3WBR - chains A and B; structure by X-ray diffraction, 2.20 A resolution.

== Chain A (and B) ==
Name: C-type lectin domain family 4 member C
Organism: Homo sapiens
Notes: chain B of this document is another copy of the same molecule, construct and numbering; everything in this record applies to it too
Reference sequence: Q8WTT0 (CLC4C_HUMAN); numbering as in UniProt (aligned over 83-210)
Amino-acid sequence (130 residues; row label = number of the first residue in the row):
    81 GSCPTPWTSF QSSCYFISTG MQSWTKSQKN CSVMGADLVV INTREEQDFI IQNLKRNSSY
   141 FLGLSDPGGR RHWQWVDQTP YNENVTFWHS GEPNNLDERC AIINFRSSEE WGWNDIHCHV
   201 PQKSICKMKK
Not modelled in the structure: 81, 188
Sequence notes: expression tag (81-82)
Disulfides: C83-C94, C111-C206, C180-C198
Curated features (UniProtKB/Swiss-Prot):
  - binding site (a carbohydrate): S139, E178, N184 to R186, N194, D195, Q202
  - binding site (Ca(2+)): E172, N174, E178, N194, D195
  - glycosylation (N-linked (GlcNAc...) asparagine): N110, N137, N164
  - mutagenesis: S139 (S139A: Significantly impairs carbohydrate binding for the trisaccharide Gal(beta1-3/4)GlcNAc(beta1-2)Man), N184 (N184A: Abolishes carbohydrate binding for the trisaccharide Gal(beta1-3/4)GlcNAc(beta1-2)Man), R186 (R186A: Significantly impairs carbohydrate binding for the trisaccharide Gal(beta1-3/4)GlcNAc(beta1-2)Man), V200 (V200A: Significantly impairs carbohydrate binding for the trisaccharide Gal(beta1-3/4)GlcNAc(beta1-2)Man), Q202 (Q202A: Significantly impairs carbohydrate binding for the trisaccharide Gal(beta1-3/4)GlcNAc(beta1-2)Man)

== How chain A and chain B interact ==
Pairs across the interface - 117 pairs, chain A then chain B:
  W104(A) - V156(B)  hydrophobic
  Q108(A) - V156(B)
  D117(A) - V156(B)
  D117(A) - D157(B)
  L118(A) - V156(B)
  V119(A) - W155(B)
  V120(A) - W155(B)  hydrophobic
  V120(A) - D157(B)
  V120(A) - T159(B)
  I121(A) - W155(B)
  N122(A) - T159(B)
  N122(A) - V165(B)
  T123(A) - V165(B)
  R124(A) - F167(B)
  Q127(A) - F167(B)
  G143(A) - Q154(B)
  G143(A) - W155(B)
  G143(A) - V156(B)  hydrogen bond (backbone-backbone)
  L144(A) - W153(B)  hydrophobic
  L144(A) - Q154(B)
  L144(A) - W155(B)  hydrophobic
  L144(A) - Y161(B)  hydrophobic
  L144(A) - W168(B)  hydrophobic
  S145(A) - W153(B)
  S145(A) - Q154(B)  hydrogen bond (backbone-backbone)
  D146(A) - R151(B)  salt bridge
  D146(A) - H152(B)
  D146(A) - W153(B)
  P147(A) - Q154(B)
  R151(A) - D146(B)
  R151(A) - R179(B)
  R151(A) - D195(B)  salt bridge
  H152(A) - S145(B)
  H152(A) - D146(B)
  H152(A) - H152(B)
  W153(A) - L144(B)  hydrophobic
  W153(A) - S145(B)
  W153(A) - D146(B)
  W153(A) - R179(B)
  W153(A) - C180(B)
  W153(A) - D195(B)
  Q154(A) - G143(B)
  Q154(A) - L144(B)
  Q154(A) - S145(B)  hydrogen bond (backbone-backbone)
  Q154(A) - P147(B)
  W155(A) - V119(B)
  W155(A) - V120(B)  hydrophobic
  W155(A) - I121(B)
  W155(A) - G143(B)
  W155(A) - L144(B)  hydrophobic
  W155(A) - W193(B)  hydrophobic
  V156(A) - W104(B)  hydrophobic
  V156(A) - Q108(B)
  V156(A) - D117(B)
  V156(A) - L118(B)
  V156(A) - G143(B)  hydrogen bond (backbone-backbone)
  D157(A) - V120(B)
  T159(A) - V120(B)
  T159(A) - N122(B)
  Y161(A) - L144(B)  hydrophobic
  T166(A) - W193(B)
  F167(A) - R124(B)
  F167(A) - Q127(B)
  F167(A) - G192(B)
  F167(A) - W193(B)  hydrogen bond (backbone-backbone)
  W168(A) - L144(B)  hydrophobic
  W168(A) - A181(B)  hydrophobic
  W168(A) - W193(B)  hydrophobic
  W168(A) - N194(B)
  W168(A) - D195(B)
  H169(A) - N184(B)  hydrogen bond (side chain-backbone)
  H169(A) - R186(B)
  H169(A) - E189(B)  salt bridge
  H169(A) - E190(B)
  H169(A) - W191(B)
  H169(A) - G192(B)  hydrogen bond (side chain-backbone)
  H169(A) - W193(B)  hydrogen bond (backbone-backbone)
  H169(A) - N194(B)
  S170(A) - R186(B)  hydrogen bond (backbone-side chain)
  S170(A) - E189(B)  hydrogen bond (backbone-side chain)
  E172(A) - R186(B)  salt bridge
  E172(A) - W193(B)
  E172(A) - N194(B)
  E172(A) - D195(B)  hydrogen bond (side chain-backbone)
  P173(A) - D195(B)
  N174(A) - R179(B)  hydrogen bond
  N174(A) - D195(B)  hydrogen bond (backbone-side chain)
  L176(A) - R151(B)
  L176(A) - L176(B)  hydrophobic
  D177(A) - R151(B)  hydrogen bond (backbone-side chain)
  R179(A) - R151(B)
  R179(A) - W153(B)
  R179(A) - N174(B)
  A181(A) - W168(B)  hydrophobic
  N184(A) - H169(B)  hydrogen bond (backbone-side chain)
  R186(A) - H169(B)
  R186(A) - S170(B)  hydrogen bond (side chain-backbone)
  R186(A) - E172(B)  salt bridge
  E189(A) - H169(B)  salt bridge
  E189(A) - S170(B)  hydrogen bond (side chain-backbone)
  E190(A) - H169(B)
  W191(A) - H169(B)
  G192(A) - F167(B)
  G192(A) - H169(B)  hydrogen bond (backbone-side chain)
  W193(A) - W155(B)  hydrophobic
  W193(A) - T166(B)
  W193(A) - F167(B)  hydrogen bond (backbone-backbone)
  W193(A) - W168(B)
  W193(A) - H169(B)  hydrogen bond (backbone-backbone)
  W193(A) - E172(B)
  N194(A) - W168(B)
  N194(A) - E172(B)
  D195(A) - W153(B)
  D195(A) - W168(B)
  D195(A) - E172(B)
  D195(A) - P173(B)
  D195(A) - N174(B)  hydrogen bond (side chain-backbone)
Interface residues without a listed pair, chain A (48 interface residues in all): V165, C180
Interface residues without a listed pair, chain B (47 interface residues in all): T123

== In short ==
Chain A and chain B form an interface of 48 and 47 residues respectively; the contacts include 21 hydrogen
bonds and 6 salt bridges. Polar pairs include D146(A)-R151(B), R151(A)-D195(B) and H169(A)-E189(B).
Chain A and chain B are both C-type lectin domain family 4 member C (Homo sapiens); the structure, Crystal
structure of carbohydrate recognition domain of Blood Dendritic Cell Antigen-2 (BDCA2) lectin (crystal
form-3), was determined by X-ray diffraction (same publication as 3WBP and 3WBQ).
